4OWF - chains A and G of the 3 polymer chains in the assembly; structure by X-ray diffraction, 2.00 A resolution.

Chain A:
Name: NF-kappa-B essential modulator
From: Mus musculus
Notes: EC 6.3.2.-
Reference sequence: O88522 (NEMO_MOUSE); numbering as in UniProt (aligned over 250-339)
Chain sequence (90 residues; row label = number of the first residue in the row):
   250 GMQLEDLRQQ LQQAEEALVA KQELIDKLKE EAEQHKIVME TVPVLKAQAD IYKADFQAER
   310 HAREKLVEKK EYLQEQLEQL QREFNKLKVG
Disordered / not traced: 250-251, 335-339
Swiss-Prot annotation at these positions:
  - region: Leu-315 to Leu-336 (Leucine-zipper)
  - cross-link (Glycyl lysine isopeptide (Lys-Gly)): Lys-270 (interchain with G-Cter in SUMO), Lys-276 (interchain with G-Cter in ubiquitin), Lys-278 (interchain with G-Cter in ubiquitin), Lys-285 (interchain with G-Cter in ubiquitin), Lys-295 (interchain with G-Cter in ubiquitin), Lys-302 (interchain with G-Cter in SUMO), Lys-314 (interchain with G-Cter in ubiquitin), Lys-318 (interchain with G-Cter in ubiquitin), Lys-319 (interchain with G-Cter in ubiquitin)
  - mutagenesis: Lys-278 (K278R: Slight decrease in TRAF6-induced polyubiquitination), Val-293 (V293A: Abolishes linear polyubiquitin-binding, impairs 'Lys-63'-linked polyubiquitin-binding and impairs NF-kappa-B activation; when associated with A-301 and A-302), Tyr-301 (Y301A: Abolishes linear polyubiquitin-binding, impairs 'Lys-63'-linked polyubiquitin-binding and impairs NF-kappa-B activation; when associated with A-293 and A-302), Lys-302 (K302A: Abolishes linear polyubiquitin-binding, impairs 'Lys-63'-linked polyubiquitin-binding and impairs NF-kappa-B activation; when associated with A-293 and A-301), Phe-305 (F305A: Abolishes linear polyubiquitin-binding, impairs 'Lys-63'-linked polyubiquitin-binding and impairs of NF-kappa-B activation), Arg-309 (R309A: Abolishes linear polyubiquitin-binding, no effect on 'Lys-63'-linked polyubiquitin-binding and impairs NF-kappa-B activation; when associated with A-312 and A-313), Arg-312 (R312A: Abolishes linear polyubiquitin-binding, no effect on 'Lys-63'-linked polyubiquitin-binding and impairs NF-kappa-B activation; when associated with A-309 and A-313), Glu-313 (E313A: Impairs linear polyubiquitin-binding. Abolishes linear polyubiquitin-binding, no effect on 'Lys-63'-linked polyubiquitin-binding and impairs NF-kappa-B activation ...), Lys-314 (K314R: Slight decrease in TRAF6-induced polyubiquitination. Important decrease in TRAF6-induced polyubiquitination; when associated with R-318 and R-319), Val-316 (V316P: Loss of interaction with TRAF6 and TRAF6-induced polyubiquitination), Glu-317 (E317A: Abolishes linear polyubiquitin-binding; when associated with A-313 and A-320), Lys-318 (K318R: Slight decrease in TRAF6-induced polyubiquitination. Decrease in TRAF6-induced polyubiquitination; when associated with R-319. Important decrease in TRAF6-induced polyubiquitination ...), 2 further mutagenesis entries in UniProt
What the authors report for this chain:
  - mutagenesis - Q271A/D275A: unchanged binding to IKK1 and IKK2
  - mutagenesis - Q271A, Q271A/D275A, D275A: unchanged binding to linear tetraubiquitin
  - mutagenesis - Q271A, Q271A/D275A, D275A: decreased signaling in response to IL-beta
  - mutagenesis - Q271A/D275A, Q271A/D275A/E313A, Q271A/D275A/K278R/K302R, F305A: decreased signaling in response to IL-1beta
  - mutagenesis - Q271A/D275A: decreased signaling in response to TNF-alpha
  - post-translational modification sites: Lys-278, Lys-302 (citing earlier work)
  - mutagenesis - E313A: decreased signaling
  - conformationally variable residues: Pro-292
  - mutagenesis - Q271A/D275A: decreased catalytic activity on TNF-alpha

Chain G:
Name: E3 ubiquitin-protein ligase RNF31
From: Homo sapiens
Notes: EC 6.3.2.-
Reference sequence: Q96EP0 (RNF31_HUMAN); residues 350-379 here correspond to UniProt positions 199-228 (UniProt number = residue number - 151)
Chain sequence (30 residues; row label = number of the first residue in the row):
   350 ARGRWACQSC TFENEAAAVL CSICERPRLA
Disordered / not traced: 350
Bound ions: Zn2+: Cys-356, Cys-359, Cys-370, Cys-373
What the authors report for this chain:
  - Zn2+ coordination: Cys-356, Cys-359, Cys-370, Cys-373

Chain A / chain G interface:
Contacting residue pairs (8; chain A residue first):
  Gln-259(A) / Arg-351(G)
  Gln-259(A) / Ala-365(G)
  Gln-259(A) / Ala-366(G)  hydrogen bond (side chain-backbone)
  Gln-259(A) / Val-368(G)
  Ala-263(A) / Val-368(G)  hydrophobic
  Ala-266(A) / Leu-369(G)  hydrophobic
  Lys-270(A) / Leu-369(G)
  Lys-270(A) / Glu-374(G)  hydrogen bond (side chain-backbone)
Also at the interface, not in a pair above, chain A (5 interface residues in all): Gln-262
Also at the interface, not in a pair above, chain G (7 interface residues in all): Pro-376
The authors on this interface:
  - residue pairs: Gln-259(A)/Ala-365(G), Lys-270(A)/Glu-374(G)
  - interface residues, chain A: Gln-259(A), Ala-263(A), Ala-266(A), Lys-270(A)
  - hot spots on chain A (mutagenesis) - D275A: decreased binding to HOIP
  - interface residues, chain G: Ala-366(G), Val-368(G), Leu-369(G), Pro-376(G)

Overview:
Chain A and chain G form an interface of 5 and 7 residues respectively; the contacts include 2 hydrogen bonds.
Polar contacts include Gln-259(A)/Ala-366(G) and Lys-270(A)/Glu-374(G). The paper describes contacts between
Gln-259(A) and Ala-365(G) and Lys-270(A) and Glu-374(G). The paper reports that Q271A/D275A, Q271A/D275A/E313A
and Q271A/D275A/K278R/K302R of chain A, among others, reduce signaling in response to IL-1beta; interface
residues Gln-259(A), Ala-263(A) and Ala-366(G) among others; 7 substitutions were tested in all.
Chain A is NF-kappa-B essential modulator (Mus musculus) and chain G is E3 ubiquitin-protein ligase RNF31
(Homo sapiens); the structure, Crystal structure of the NEMO CoZi in complex with HOIP NZF1 domain, was
determined by X-ray diffraction.
